Entry 7OH9 (electron microscopy, 3.00 A resolution); this record covers chains A and J of the 13 polymer chains in the assembly.

[Chain A]
Protein: Histone H3.2
Organism: Xenopus laevis
UniProtKB: P84233 (H32_XENLA); residues 1-135 here correspond to UniProt positions 2-136 (UniProt number = residue number + 1)
Chain sequence (135 residues; numbered 1 to 135; the number before each row is that of its first residue):
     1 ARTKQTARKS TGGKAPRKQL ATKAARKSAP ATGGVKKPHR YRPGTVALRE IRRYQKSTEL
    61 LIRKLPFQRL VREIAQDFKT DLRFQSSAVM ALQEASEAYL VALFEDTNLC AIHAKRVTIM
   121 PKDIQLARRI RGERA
Disordered / not traced: 1-37, 135
Construct notes: conflict Ala102 (Gly103 in P84233)
Curated features (UniProtKB/Swiss-Prot):
  - modified residue: Arg2 (Asymmetric dimethylarginine), Thr3 (Phosphothreonine), Lys4 (Allysine), Gln5 (5-glutamyl dopamine), Thr6 (Phosphothreonine), Arg8 (Citrulline), Lys9 (N6,N6,N6-trimethyllysine), Ser10 (ADP-ribosylserine), Thr11 (Phosphothreonine), Lys14 (N6-(2-hydroxyisobutyryl)lysine), Arg17 (Asymmetric dimethylarginine), Lys18 (N6-(2-hydroxyisobutyryl)lysine), Lys23 (N6-(2-hydroxyisobutyryl)lysine), Arg26 (Citrulline), Lys27 (N6,N6,N6-trimethyllysine), Ser28 (ADP-ribosylserine), Lys36 (N6,N6,N6-trimethyllysine), Lys37 (N6-methyllysine), Tyr41 (Phosphotyrosine), Lys56 (N6,N6,N6-trimethyllysine) and 8 more in UniProt
  - lipidation: Cys110 (S-palmitoyl cysteine)

[Chain J]
Molecule: 145-nt DNA strand
Organism: synthetic construct
Sequence (145 nucleotides; each row starts with the number of its first residue; numbers below 1 keep their minus sign (DA-72 is residue -72)):
   -72 ATCGATGTAT ATATCTGACA CGTGCCTGGA GACTAGGGAG TAATCCCCTT GGCGGTTAAA
   -12 ACGCGGGGGA CAGCGCGTAC GTGCGTTTAA GCGGTGCTAG AGCTGTCTAC GACCAATTGA
    48 GCGGCCTCGG CACCGGGATT CTGAT

[Chain A / chain J interface]
Pairs across the interface - 24 pairs, chain A then chain J:
  Arg40(A) with DT9(J), hydrogen bond to the base; DG10(J), hydrogen bond to the sugar
  Tyr41(A) with DT-67(J), sugar contact; DT9(J), phosphate contact; DG10(J), hydrogen bond to the phosphate
  Pro43(A) with DT9(J), phosphate contact
  Gly44(A) with DG8(J), phosphate contact; DT9(J), hydrogen bond to the phosphate
  Thr45(A) with DT9(J), phosphate contact
  Val46(A) with DT9(J), phosphate contact
  Ala47(A) with DT9(J), hydrogen bond to the phosphate
  Arg49(A) with DT-67(J), phosphate contact; DG-66(J), salt bridge to the phosphate
  Lys56(A) with DT-65(J), salt bridge to the phosphate
  Arg63(A) with DA17(J), phosphate contact; DG18(J), phosphate contact
  Lys64(A) with DG18(J), hydrogen bond to the phosphate
  Leu65(A) with DA17(J), phosphate contact; DG18(J), hydrogen bond to the phosphate
  Pro66(A) with DA17(J), phosphate contact
  Arg69(A) with DA17(J), salt bridge to the phosphate
  Arg83(A) with DA26(J), hydrogen bond to the sugar; DG27(J), sugar contact
  Lys115(A) with DA-1(J), salt bridge to the phosphate
Other interface residues (no listed pair), chain A (17 interface residues in all): Arg42
Other interface residues (no listed pair), chain J (12 interface residues in all): DC-2

[Summary]
17 residues of chain A and 12 residues of chain J are in contact; the contacts include 8 hydrogen bonds and 4
salt bridges. Polar pairs include Arg40(A)-DT9(J), Arg40(A)-DG10(J) and Arg83(A)-DA26(J).
Here chain A is Histone H3.2 (Xenopus laevis) and chain J is a 145-nt DNA strand (synthetic construct). Entry
7OH9 (Nucleosome with TBP and TFIIA bound at SHL -6) was determined by electron microscopy, deposited together
with 7OHA, 7OHB and 7OHC.
